Entry 3LT6 (X-ray diffraction, 1.80 A resolution); this record covers chains B and C of the 3 polymer chains in the assembly.

[Chain B (and C)]
Name: Adhesin yadA
Source organism: Yersinia enterocolitica
Notes: fragment: trimeric coiled coil; chain C of this document is another copy of the same molecule, construct and numbering; everything in this record applies to it too
Reference sequence: P31489 (YADA1_YEREN); residues -7 to 56 here correspond to UniProt positions 333-396 (UniProt number = residue number + 340)
Amino-acid sequence (64 residues; each row starts with the number of its first residue; numbers below 1 keep their minus sign (Lys-7 is residue -7)):
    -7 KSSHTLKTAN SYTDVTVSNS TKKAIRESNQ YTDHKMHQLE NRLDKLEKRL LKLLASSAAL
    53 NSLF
Not modelled in the structure: -7 to -5 (chain C: -7 to -5, 55-56)
Differences from the reference sequence: conflict Mse28 (Phe368 in P31489), His29 (Arg369 in P31489), Glu32 (Asp372 in P31489), Glu39 (Asp379 in P31489), Lys40 (Thr380 in P31489), Leu42 (Val382 in P31489), Leu43 (Asp383 in P31489), Leu45 (Gly385 in P31489)
Modified positions: Mse28 (selenomethionine; parent Met)

[Chain B / chain C interface]
Residue-residue contacts - 53 pairs, chain B then chain C:
  Leu-2(B) with Thr-3(C); Thr0(C); Ala1(C)
  Asn2(B) with Ala1(C); Tyr4(C)
  Thr5(B) with Tyr4(C); Thr5(C), hydrogen bond; Thr8(C)
  Asp6(B) with Tyr4(C), hydrogen bond
  Val9(B) with Val9(C), hydrophobic; Ser12(C)
  Thr13(B) with Ser12(C), hydrogen bond; Lys15(C)
  Ala16(B) with Ala16(C), hydrophobic
  Ile17(B) with Ala16(C); Glu19(C); Ser20(C)
  Ser20(B) with Ser20(C)
  Asn21(B) with Ser20(C), hydrogen bond; Tyr23(C)
  Thr24(B) with Tyr23(C); Thr24(C), hydrogen bond; Lys27(C)
  Asp25(B) with Tyr23(C), hydrogen bond; Lys27(C), salt bridge
  Mse28(B) with Thr24(C); Lys27(C); Mse28(C); Leu31(C)
  Leu31(B) with Leu31(C), hydrophobic
  Glu32(B) with Leu31(C); Arg34(C), hydrogen bond (backbone-side chain)
  Leu35(B) with Leu31(C), hydrophobic; Arg34(C); Leu35(C), hydrophobic; Leu38(C), hydrophobic
  Asp36(B) with Arg34(C), salt bridge
  Glu39(B) with Arg41(C), salt bridge
  Leu42(B) with Leu38(C), hydrophobic; Leu45(C), hydrophobic
  Leu43(B) with Arg41(C)
  Leu45(B) with Leu45(C)
  Leu46(B) with Arg41(C); Lys44(C); Leu45(C)
  Ser49(B) with Leu45(C); Ser48(C), hydrogen bond; Leu52(C)
  Ala50(B) with Ser48(C)
  Leu52(B) with Leu52(C), hydrophobic
  Asn53(B) with Ser48(C), hydrogen bond; Ala51(C); Leu52(C), hydrogen bond (side chain-backbone)
Interface residues without a listed pair, chain B (29 interface residues in all): Thr-3, Ala1, Leu38
Interface residues without a listed pair, chain C (27 interface residues in all): Leu42

[Summary]
The interface between chain B and chain C involves 29 residues on one side and 27 on the other, with 10
hydrogen bonds and 3 salt bridges. Among the polar pairs are Asp25(B)-Lys27(C), Asp36(B)-Arg34(C) and
Glu39(B)-Arg41(C).
Chain B and chain C are both Adhesin yadA (Yersinia enterocolitica); the structure, A transition from strong
right-handed to canonical left-handed supercoiling in a conserved coiled coil segment of ..., was determined
by X-ray diffraction (same publication as 3H7X, 3H7Z and 3LT7).
